PDB entry 8QYV | electron microscopy, 3.50 A resolution | chains B and I of the 19 polymer chains in the assembly

Chain B:
Name: Histone H3
Organism: Saccharomyces cerevisiae S288C
UniProtKB: P61830 (H3_YEAST); residues 0-135 here correspond to UniProt positions 1-136 (UniProt number = residue number + 1)
Sequence (136 residues; row label = number of the first residue in the row; numbering starts at 0):
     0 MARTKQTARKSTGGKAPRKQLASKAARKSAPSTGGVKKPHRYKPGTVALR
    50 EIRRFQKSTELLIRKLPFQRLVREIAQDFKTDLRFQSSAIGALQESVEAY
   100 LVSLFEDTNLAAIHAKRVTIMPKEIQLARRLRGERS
Disordered / not traced: 0-37, 135
Construct notes: engineered mutation Met120 (Gln121 in P61830), Pro121 (Lys122 in P61830), Gln125 (Lys126 in P61830); conflict Glu123 (Asp124 in P61830)
Curated features (UniProtKB/Swiss-Prot):
  - modified residue: Lys4 (N6,N6,N6-trimethyllysine), Lys9 (N6-acetyllysine), Ser10 (Phosphoserine), Lys14 (N6,N6-dimethyllysine), Lys18 (N6-acetyllysine), Lys23 (N6-acetyllysine), Lys27 (N6,N6,N6-trimethyllysine), Lys36 (N6,N6,N6-trimethyllysine), Lys37 (N6-acetyllysine), Lys56 (N6-acetyllysine), Lys64 (N6-acetyllysine), Lys79 (N6,N6,N6-trimethyllysine)

Chain I:
Molecule: 118-nt DNA strand
Sequence (118 nucleotides; each row starts with the number of its first residue; numbers below 1 keep their minus sign (DC-75 is residue -75)):
   -75 CCCTGGAGAATCCCGGTGCCGAGGCCGCTCAATTGGTCGTAGACAGCTCT
   -25 AGCACCGCTTAAACGCACGTACGCGCTGTCCCCCGCGTTTTAACCGCCAA
    25 GGGGATTACTCCCTAGTC

How chain B and chain I interact:
Pairs across the interface - 11 pairs, chain B then chain I:
  His39(B) - DC10(I)  phosphate contact
  Arg40(B) - DG9(I)  base contact
  Arg40(B) - DC10(I)  sugar contact
  Tyr41(B) - DA-67(I)  sugar contact
  Gly44(B) - DG9(I)  phosphate contact
  Val46(B) - DG9(I)  phosphate contact
  Arg49(B) - DA-66(I)  sugar contact
  Arg49(B) - DT-65(I)  phosphate contact
  Leu65(B) - DA17(I)  phosphate contact
  Leu65(B) - DC18(I)  phosphate contact
  Arg69(B) - DA17(I)  salt bridge to the phosphate
Also at the interface, not in a pair above, chain B (13 interface residues in all): Pro43, Ala47, Arg53, Arg63, Pro66
Also at the interface, not in a pair above, chain I (9 interface residues in all): DC8, DA16

Summary:
13 residues of chain B face 9 of chain I across their interface; the contacts include 1 salt bridge. Its one
salt-bridged contact is Arg69(B)-DA17(I).
Chain B is Histone H3 (Saccharomyces cerevisiae S288C) and chain I is a 118-nt DNA strand; the structure,
SWR1-hexasome complex, was determined by electron microscopy (same publication as 8QZ0 and 9FBW).
